5CK5 - chain A; structure by X-ray diffraction, 2.40 A resolution.

== Chain A ==
Name: Putative signal recognition particle protein
Source organism: Chaetomium thermophilum
UniProt: G0S401 (G0S401_CHATD); residues 43-347 here correspond to UniProt positions 42-346 (UniProt number = residue number - 1)
Chain sequence (316 residues; numbered 32 to 347; the number before each row is that of its first residue):
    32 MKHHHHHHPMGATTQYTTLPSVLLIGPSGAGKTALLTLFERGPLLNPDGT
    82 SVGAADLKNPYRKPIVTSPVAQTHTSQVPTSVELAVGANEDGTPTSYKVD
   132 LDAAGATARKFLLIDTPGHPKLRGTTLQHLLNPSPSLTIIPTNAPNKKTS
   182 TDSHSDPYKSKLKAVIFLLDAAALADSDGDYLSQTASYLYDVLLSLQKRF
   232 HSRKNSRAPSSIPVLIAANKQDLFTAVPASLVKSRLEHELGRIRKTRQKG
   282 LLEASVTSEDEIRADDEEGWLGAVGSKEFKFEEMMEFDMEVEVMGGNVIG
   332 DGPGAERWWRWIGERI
Not modelled in the structure: 32-46, 74-125, 174-185, 283-298
Construct notes: initiating methionine (32); expression tag (33-42)
Metal / ion sites: Mg2+: T64 (together with GDP) (shared with 1 residue of chain C)
Residues lining bound ligands: GDP (guanosine-5'-diphosphate): P58, S59, G60, A61, G62, K63, T64, A65, N250, K251, D253, L254, N328, V329, I330

== Summary ==
Ligands of chain A: GDP.
Chain A is Putative signal recognition particle protein (Chaetomium thermophilum); the structure, Signal
recognition particle receptor SRb-GDP-Mg from Chaetomium thermophilum, was determined by X-ray diffraction,
deposited together with 5CK3 and 5CK4.
